PDB entry 7WBU | electron microscopy, 3.42 A resolution | chain A

== Chain A ==
Name: NACHT, LRR and PYD domains-containing protein 9
From: Bos taurus
Reference sequence: Q288C4 (NLRP9_BOVIN); residues 89-996 here = UniProt positions 89-996
Sequence (932 residues; row label = number of the first residue in the row):
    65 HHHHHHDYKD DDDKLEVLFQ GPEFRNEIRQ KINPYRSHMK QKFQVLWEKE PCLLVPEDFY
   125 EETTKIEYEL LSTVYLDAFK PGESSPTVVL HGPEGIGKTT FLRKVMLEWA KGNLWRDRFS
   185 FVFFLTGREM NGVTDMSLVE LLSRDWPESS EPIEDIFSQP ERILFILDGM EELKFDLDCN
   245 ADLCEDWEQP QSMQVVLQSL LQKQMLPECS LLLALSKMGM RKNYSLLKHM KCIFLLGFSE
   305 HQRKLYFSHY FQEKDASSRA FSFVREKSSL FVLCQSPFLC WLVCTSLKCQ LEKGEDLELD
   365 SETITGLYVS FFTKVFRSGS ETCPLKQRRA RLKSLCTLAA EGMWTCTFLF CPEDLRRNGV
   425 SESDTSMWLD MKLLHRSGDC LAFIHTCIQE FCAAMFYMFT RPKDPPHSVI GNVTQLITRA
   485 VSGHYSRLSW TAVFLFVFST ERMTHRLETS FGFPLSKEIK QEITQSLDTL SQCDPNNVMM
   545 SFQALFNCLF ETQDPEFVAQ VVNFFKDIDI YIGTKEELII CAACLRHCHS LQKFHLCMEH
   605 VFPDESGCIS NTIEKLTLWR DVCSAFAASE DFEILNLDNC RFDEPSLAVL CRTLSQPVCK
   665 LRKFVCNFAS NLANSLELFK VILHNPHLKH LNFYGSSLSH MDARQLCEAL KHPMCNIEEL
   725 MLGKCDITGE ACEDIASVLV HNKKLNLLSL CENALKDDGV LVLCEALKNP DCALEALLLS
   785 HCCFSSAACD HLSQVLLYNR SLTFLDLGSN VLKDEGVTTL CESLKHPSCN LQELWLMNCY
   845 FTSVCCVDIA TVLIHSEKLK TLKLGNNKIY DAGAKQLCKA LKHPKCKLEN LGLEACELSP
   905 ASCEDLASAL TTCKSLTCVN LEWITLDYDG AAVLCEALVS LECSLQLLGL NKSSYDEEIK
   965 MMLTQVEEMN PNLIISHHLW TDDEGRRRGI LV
Disordered / not traced: 65-93, 143-147
Construct notes: expression tag (65-88)
Swiss-Prot annotation at these positions:
  - binding site (ATP): Gly-156 to Thr-163
Residues lining bound ligands: ADP (adenosine-5'-diphosphate): Pro-115, Cys-116, Val-119, Tyr-124, Thr-127, Pro-157, Glu-158, Gly-159, Ile-160, Gly-161, Lys-162, Thr-163, Thr-164, Phe-302, Tyr-310, Pro-341, Phe-342, His-449

== Overview ==
Chain A binds ADP. From UniProt: 8 ATP-binding residues.
Chain A is NACHT, LRR and PYD domains-containing protein 9 (Bos taurus); the structure, Cryo-EM structure of
bovine NLRP9, was determined by electron microscopy.
